Entry 6WQU (X-ray diffraction, 2.41 A resolution); this record covers chains B and C of the 4 polymer chains in the assembly.

== Chain B ==
Molecule: 15-nt DNA strand
Sequence (15 nucleotides; each row starts with the number of its first residue):
    16 TTACCGTGGG AAAGA

== Chain C ==
Molecule: Recombining binding protein suppressor of hairless
Organism: Mus musculus
UniProt: P31266 (SUH_MOUSE); residues 53-474 here = UniProt positions 53-474
Sequence (423 residues; row label = number of the first residue in the row):
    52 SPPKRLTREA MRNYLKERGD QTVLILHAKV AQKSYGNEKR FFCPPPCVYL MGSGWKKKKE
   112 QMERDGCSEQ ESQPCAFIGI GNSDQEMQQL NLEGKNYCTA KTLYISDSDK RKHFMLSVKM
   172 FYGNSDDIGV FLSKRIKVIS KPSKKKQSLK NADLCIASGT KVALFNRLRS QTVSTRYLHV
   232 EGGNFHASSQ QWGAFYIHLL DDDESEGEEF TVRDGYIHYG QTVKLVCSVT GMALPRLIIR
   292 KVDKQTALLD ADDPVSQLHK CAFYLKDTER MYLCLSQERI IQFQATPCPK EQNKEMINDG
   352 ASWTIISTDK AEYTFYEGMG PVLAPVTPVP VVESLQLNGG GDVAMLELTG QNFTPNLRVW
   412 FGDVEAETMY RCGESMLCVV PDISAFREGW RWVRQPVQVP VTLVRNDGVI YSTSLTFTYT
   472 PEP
Not modelled in the structure: 389-393, 474
Differences from the reference sequence: expression tag (52)

== How chain B and chain C interact ==
Residue-residue contacts (16; chain B residue first):
  DG21(B) with Lys-90(C), sugar contact; Phe-92(C), phosphate contact; Ser-221(C), hydrogen bond to the base; Gln-222(C), base contact; Thr-223(C), hydrogen bond to the phosphate
  DT22(B) with Glu-89(C), base contact; Arg-91(C), base contact; Phe-92(C), hydrogen bond to the phosphate; Arg-218(C), salt bridge to the phosphate; Ser-221(C), sugar contact; Thr-223(C), hydrogen bond to the phosphate
  DG23(B) with Arg-91(C), hydrogen bond to the base; Arg-218(C), salt bridge to the phosphate; Ser-221(C), hydrogen bond to the sugar
  DG24(B) with Lys-192(C), base contact
  DG25(B) with Lys-192(C), hydrogen bond to the base
Interface residues without a listed pair, chain B (6 interface residues in all): DA26
Interface residues without a listed pair, chain C (11 interface residues in all): Cys-94, Lys-195

== Overview ==
6 residues of chain B face 11 of chain C across their interface; the contacts include 7 hydrogen bonds and 2
salt bridges. Polar contacts include DG21(B)/Ser-221(C), DG23(B)/Arg-91(C) and DG25(B)/Lys-192(C).
Chain B is a 15-nt DNA strand and chain C is Recombining binding protein suppressor of hairless (Mus
musculus); the structure, CSL (RBPJ) bound to Notch3 RAM and DNA, was determined by X-ray diffraction.
